PDB entry 8XBE | electron microscopy, 3.40 A resolution | chains S and B of the 5 polymer chains in the assembly

Chain S:
Name: scFv16
Source organism: Mus musculus
Notes: antibody fragment or engineered binder
Sequence (260 residues; each row starts with the number of its first residue; note: 2 numbers in that range are skipped by the numbering (no residue carries them; nothing is unmodelled there); a row labelled like 121A-121N holds insertion residues (121A, then the next letters in order)):
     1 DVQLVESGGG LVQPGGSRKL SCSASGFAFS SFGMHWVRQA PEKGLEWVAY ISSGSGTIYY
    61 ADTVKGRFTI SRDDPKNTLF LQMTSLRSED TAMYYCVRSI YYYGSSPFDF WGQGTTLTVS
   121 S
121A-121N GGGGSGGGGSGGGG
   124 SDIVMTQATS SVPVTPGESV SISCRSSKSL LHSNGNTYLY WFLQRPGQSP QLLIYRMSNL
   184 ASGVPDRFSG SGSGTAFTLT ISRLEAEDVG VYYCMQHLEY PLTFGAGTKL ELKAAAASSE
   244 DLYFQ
Not modelled in the structure: 1, 121A-121N, 236-248
Disulfide bonds: Cys22-Cys96, Cys147-Cys217

Chain B:
Name: Guanine nucleotide-binding protein G(i) subunit alpha-1
Source organism: Homo sapiens
Reference sequence: P63096 (GNAI1_HUMAN); residues 1-354 here = UniProt positions 1-354
Sequence (354 residues; numbered 1 to 354; the number before each row is that of its first residue):
     1 MGCTLSAEDK AAVERSKMID RNLREDGEKA AREVKLLLLG AGESGKSTIV KQMKIIHEAG
    61 YSEEECKQYK AVVYSNTIQS IIAIIRAMGR LKIDFGDSAR ADDARQLFVL AGAAEEGFMT
   121 AELAGVIKRL WKDSGVQACF NRSREYQLND SAAYYLNDLD RIAQPNYIPT QQDVLRTRVK
   181 TTGIVETHFT FKDLHFKMFD VGGQRSERKK WIHCFEGVTA IIFCVALSDY DLVLAEDEEM
   241 NRMHESMKLF DSICNNKWFT DTSIILFLNK KDLFEEKIKK SPLTICYPEY AGSNTYEEAA
   301 AYIQCQFEDL NKRKDTKEIY THFTCATDTK NVQFVFDAVT DVIIKNNLKD CGLF
Not modelled in the structure: 1-5, 55-181, 235-238
Swiss-Prot annotation at these positions:
  - region: Lys35 to Thr48 (G1 motif), Asp173 to Thr181 (G2 motif), Phe196 to Arg205 (G3 motif), Ile265 to Asp272 (G4 motif), Thr324 to Thr329 (G5 motif)
  - binding site (GTP): Glu43 to Thr48, Ser151, Leu175 to Thr181, Asp200 to Gln204, Asn269 to Asp272, Ala326
  - binding site (Mg(2+)): Ser47, Thr181
  - modified residue: Arg178 (ADP-ribosylarginine), Gln204 (Deamidated glutamine), Cys351 (ADP-ribosylcysteine)
  - lipidation: Gly2 (N-myristoyl glycine), Cys3 (S-palmitoyl cysteine)
  - natural variant: Gly40 (G40C: In NEDHISB; G40R: In NEDHISB), Gly45 (G45D: In NEDHISB), Thr48 (T48I: In NEDHISB; T48K: In NEDHISB), Gln52 (Q52P: In NEDHISB), Ser75 (deletion: In NEDHISB; uncertain significance), Gln172 (deletion: In NEDHISB), Asp173 (D173V: In NEDHISB), Glu186 to Phe189 (deletion: In NEDHISB; uncertain significance), Cys224 (C224Y: In NEDHISB), Lys270 (K270N: In NEDHISB; K270R: In NEDHISB), Asp272 (D272G: In NEDHISB), Ala326 (A326P: In NEDHISB), 1 further natural variant entry in UniProt
  - mutagenesis: Gly42 (G42R: Abolishes switch to an activated conformation and dissociation from beta and gamma subunits upon GTP binding. Abolishes interaction with RGS family members), Glu116 (E116L: Enhances interaction (inactive GDP-bound) with RGS14), Gln147 (Q147L: Enhances interaction (inactive GDP-bound) with RGS14), Glu245 (E245L: Enhances interaction (inactive GDP-bound) with RGS14)

Chain S / chain B interface:
Contacting residue pairs (13; chain S residue first):
  Ser31(S) - Arg15(B)
  Ser52(S) - Glu14(B)  hydrogen bond
  Ser53(S) - Glu14(B)
  Thr57(S) - Glu14(B)  hydrogen bond
  Tyr101(S) - Ala11(B)  hydrophobic
  Tyr101(S) - Ala12(B)
  Tyr101(S) - Arg15(B)
  His155(S) - Ser6(B)
  Asn157(S) - Asp9(B)  hydrogen bond
  Tyr161(S) - Ser6(B)
  Tyr161(S) - Asp9(B)  hydrogen bond
  His220(S) - Ala7(B)
  Tyr223(S) - Ala7(B)  hydrophobic
Interface residues without a listed pair, chain S (16 interface residues in all): Tyr50, Gly56, Ile100, Tyr102, Leu221, Glu222
Interface residues without a listed pair, chain B (8 interface residues in all): Glu8

Summary:
16 residues of chain S and 8 residues of chain B are in contact, with 4 hydrogen bonds. Among the polar pairs
are Ser52(S)-Glu14(B), Thr57(S)-Glu14(B) and Asn157(S)-Asp9(B). From UniProt: 24 GTP-binding residues,
Mg2+-binding residues Ser47(B) and Thr181(B) and 4 mutagenesis sites on chain B.
Chain S is scFv16 (Mus musculus) and chain B is Guanine nucleotide-binding protein G(i) subunit alpha-1 (Homo
sapiens); the structure, Human GPR34 -Gi complex bound to S3E-LysoPS, was determined by electron microscopy
(same publication as 8XBG, 8XBH and 8XBI).
